PDB entry 4MT0 | X-ray diffraction, 3.29 A resolution | chain A

Chain A:
Molecule: MtrE protein
From: Neisseria gonorrhoeae
UniProt: Q51006 (Q51006_NEIGO); residues 21-467 here = UniProt positions 21-467
Chain sequence (447 residues; row label = number of the first residue in the row):
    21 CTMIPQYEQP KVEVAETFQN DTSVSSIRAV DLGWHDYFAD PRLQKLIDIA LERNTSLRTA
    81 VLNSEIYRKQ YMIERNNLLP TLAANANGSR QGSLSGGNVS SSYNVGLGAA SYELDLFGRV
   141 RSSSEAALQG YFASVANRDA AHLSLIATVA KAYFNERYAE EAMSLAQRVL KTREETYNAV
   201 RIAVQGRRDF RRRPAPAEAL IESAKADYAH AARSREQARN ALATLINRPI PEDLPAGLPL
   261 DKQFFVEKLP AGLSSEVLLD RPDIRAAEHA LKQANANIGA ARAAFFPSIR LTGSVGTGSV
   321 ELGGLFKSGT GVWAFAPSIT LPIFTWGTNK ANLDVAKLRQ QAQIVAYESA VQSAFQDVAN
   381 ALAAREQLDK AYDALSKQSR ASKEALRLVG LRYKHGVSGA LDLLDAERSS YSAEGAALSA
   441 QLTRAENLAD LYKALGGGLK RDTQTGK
Disordered / not traced: 466-467
Reported in the primary citation:
  - specificity-determining residues: Asp422, Asp425

In short:
The paper reports specificity determinants Asp422 and Asp425.
Chain A is MtrE protein (Neisseria gonorrhoeae); the structure, Crystal Structure of the Open State of the
Neisseria gonorrhoeae MtrE Outer Membrane Channel, was determined by X-ray diffraction (same publication as
4MT1).
